PDB entry 6N23 | electron microscopy, 3.10 A resolution | chains A and D of the 5 polymer chains in the assembly

Chain A (and D):
Molecule: Bestrophin homolog
From: Gallus gallus
Notes: chain D of this document is another copy of the same molecule, construct and numbering; everything in this record applies to it too
UniProt: E1C3A0 (E1C3A0_CHICK); residue numbers follow UniProt; this construct covers 2-405
Amino-acid sequence (409 residues; numbered 2 to 410; the number before each row is that of its first residue):
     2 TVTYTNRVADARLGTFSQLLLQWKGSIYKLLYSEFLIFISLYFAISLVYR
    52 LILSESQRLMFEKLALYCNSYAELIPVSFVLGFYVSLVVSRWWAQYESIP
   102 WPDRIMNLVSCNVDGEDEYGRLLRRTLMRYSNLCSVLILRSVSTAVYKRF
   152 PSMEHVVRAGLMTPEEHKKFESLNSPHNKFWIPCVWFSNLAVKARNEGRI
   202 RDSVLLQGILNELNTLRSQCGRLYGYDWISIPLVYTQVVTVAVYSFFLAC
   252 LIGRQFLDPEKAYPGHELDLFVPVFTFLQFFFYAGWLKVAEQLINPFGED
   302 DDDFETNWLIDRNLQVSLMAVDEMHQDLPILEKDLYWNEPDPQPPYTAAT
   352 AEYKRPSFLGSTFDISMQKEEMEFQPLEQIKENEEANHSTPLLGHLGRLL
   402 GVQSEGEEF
Unresolved in the structure: 365-410
Disulfides: C135-C185
Construct notes: expression tag (406-410)

Interface between chain A and chain D:
Residue-residue contacts - 22 pairs, chain A then chain D:
  R141(A) - T363(D)  hydrogen bond (backbone-side chain)
  R141(A) - F364(D)
  S142(A) - L360(D)
  S142(A) - G361(D)
  S142(A) - S362(D)  hydrogen bond (backbone-backbone)
  S142(A) - T363(D)  hydrogen bond (backbone-side chain)
  S142(A) - F364(D)
  V143(A) - S362(D)
  V143(A) - T363(D)
  S144(A) - T363(D)
  T145(A) - T363(D)
  Y148(A) - T363(D)
  Y148(A) - F364(D)  hydrophobic
  N175(A) - D342(D)
  P177(A) - L360(D)
  H178(A) - S358(D)  hydrogen bond
  N179(A) - L360(D)  hydrogen bond (side chain-backbone)
  Y225(A) - F359(D)  hydrogen bond (side chain-backbone)
  D228(A) - F359(D)
  D228(A) - G361(D)
  D228(A) - S362(D)  hydrogen bond
  W229(A) - F359(D)

Summary:
13 residues of chain A and 8 residues of chain D are in contact; the contacts include 7 hydrogen bonds. Polar
pairs include R141(A)-T363(D), S142(A)-T363(D) and H178(A)-S358(D).
Both chains are Bestrophin homolog (Gallus gallus). Entry 6N23 (BEST1 in a calcium-bound inactivated state)
was determined by electron microscopy, deposited together with 6N24, 6N25, 6N26, 6N27 and 6N28.
